PDB entry 1P63 | X-ray diffraction, 1.60 A resolution | chain A

[Chain A]
Molecule: Acidic fibroblast growth factor
From: Homo sapiens
Notes: fragment: 140 Amino Acid Form with Amino Terminal His Tag
UniProtKB: P05230 (FGF1_HUMAN); residues 2-140 here correspond to UniProt positions 17-155 (UniProt number = residue number + 15)
Chain sequence (144 residues; numbered 1 to 140 plus 4 insertion-coded residues; the number before each row is that of its first residue; a row labelled like 1B-1E holds insertion residues (1B, then the next letters in order)):
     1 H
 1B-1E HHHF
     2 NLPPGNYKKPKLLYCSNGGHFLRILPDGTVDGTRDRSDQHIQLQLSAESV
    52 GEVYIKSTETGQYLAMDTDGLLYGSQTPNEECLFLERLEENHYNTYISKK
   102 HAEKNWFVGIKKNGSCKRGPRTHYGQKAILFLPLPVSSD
Disordered / not traced: 1, 138-140
Differences from the reference sequence: expression tag (1, 1B-1D); engineered mutation Ile111 (Leu126 in P05230)
Curated features (UniProtKB/Swiss-Prot):
  - region: Lys112 to Lys128 (Heparin-binding)
  - motif: Lys9 to Lys12 (Nuclear localization signal)
  - binding site (heparin): Asn18
What the authors report for this chain:
  - mutagenesis - M67I, L111I: decreased stability
  - mutagenesis - L44F: increased stability
  - mutagenesis - M67I: decreased expression

[In short]
UniProt lists heparin-binding residue Asn18. From the paper: M67I and L111I reduce stability; L44F increases
stability.
Chain A is Acidic fibroblast growth factor (Homo sapiens); the structure, Human Acidic Fibroblast Growth
Factor. 140 Amino Acid Form with Amino Terminal His Tag and Leu111 ..., was determined by X-ray diffraction,
deposited together with 1JY0, 1M16 and 1NZK.
